PDB entry 9NEB | electron microscopy, 2.80 A resolution | chains A and C

[Chain A]
Name: DNA primase
Notes: EC 2.7.7.-
UniProt: P10236 (PRIM_HHV11); the construct has insertions or renumbered stretches relative to UniProt, so the offset changes along the chain: 1-794 = UniProt 1-794; 796-798 = UniProt 795-797; 812-1058 = UniProt 812-1058
Sequence (1058 residues; each row starts with the number of its first residue; note: 14 numbers in that range are skipped by the numbering (no residue carries them; nothing is unmodelled there); a row labelled like 798A-798N holds insertion residues (798A, then the next letters in order)):
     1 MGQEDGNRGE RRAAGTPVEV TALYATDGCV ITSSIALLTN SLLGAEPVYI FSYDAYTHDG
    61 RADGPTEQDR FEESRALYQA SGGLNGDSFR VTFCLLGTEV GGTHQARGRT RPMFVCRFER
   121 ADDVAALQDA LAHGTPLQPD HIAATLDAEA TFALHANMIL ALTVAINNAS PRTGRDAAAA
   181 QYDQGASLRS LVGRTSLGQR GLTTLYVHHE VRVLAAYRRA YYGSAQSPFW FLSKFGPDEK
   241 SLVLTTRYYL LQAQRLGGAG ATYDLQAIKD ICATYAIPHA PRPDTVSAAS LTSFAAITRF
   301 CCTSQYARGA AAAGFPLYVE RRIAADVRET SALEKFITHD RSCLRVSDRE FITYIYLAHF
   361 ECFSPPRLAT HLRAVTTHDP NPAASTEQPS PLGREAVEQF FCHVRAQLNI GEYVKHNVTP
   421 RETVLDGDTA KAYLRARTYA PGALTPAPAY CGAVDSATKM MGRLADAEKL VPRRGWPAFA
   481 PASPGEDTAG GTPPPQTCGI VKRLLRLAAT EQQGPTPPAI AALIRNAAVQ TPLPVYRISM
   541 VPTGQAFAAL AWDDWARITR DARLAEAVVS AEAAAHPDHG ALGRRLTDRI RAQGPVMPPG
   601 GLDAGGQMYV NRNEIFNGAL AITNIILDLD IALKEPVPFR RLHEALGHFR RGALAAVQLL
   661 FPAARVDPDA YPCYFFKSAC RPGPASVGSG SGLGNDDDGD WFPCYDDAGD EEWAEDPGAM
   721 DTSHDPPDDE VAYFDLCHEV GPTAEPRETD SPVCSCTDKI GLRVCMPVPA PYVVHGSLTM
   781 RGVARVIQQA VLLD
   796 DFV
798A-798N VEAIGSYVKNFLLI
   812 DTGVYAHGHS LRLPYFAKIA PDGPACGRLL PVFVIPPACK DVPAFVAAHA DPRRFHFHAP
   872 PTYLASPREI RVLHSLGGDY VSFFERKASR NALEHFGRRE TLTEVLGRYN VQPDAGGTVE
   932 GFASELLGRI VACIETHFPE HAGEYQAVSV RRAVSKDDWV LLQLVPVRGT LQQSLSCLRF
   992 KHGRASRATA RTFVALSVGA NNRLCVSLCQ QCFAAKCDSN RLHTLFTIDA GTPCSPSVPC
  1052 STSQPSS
Unresolved in the structure: 1-408, 474-503, 522, 541-543, 566-576, 591-601, 632-636, 679-759, 798A-798N, 830-837, 852, 874-878, 891-1058
Construct notes: conflict Val471 (Leu in P10236), Pro472 (Val in P10236), Arg473 (Pro in P10236), Asp796 (Arg795 in P10236), Phe797 (Asp796 in P10236), Val798 (Phe797 in P10236)
Swiss-Prot annotation at these positions:
  - zinc finger: Cys988 to Cys1028 (CHC2-type)
  - site (Essential for primase activity): Asp628, Asp630

[Chain C]
Name: DNA helicase/primase complex-associated protein
UniProt: P10192 (HEPA_HHV11); residue numbers follow UniProt; this construct covers 1-750
Sequence (750 residues; each row starts with the number of its first residue):
     1 MDTADIVWVE ESVSAITLYA VWLPPRAREY FHALVYFVCR NAAGEGRARF AEVSVTATEL
    61 RDFYGSADVS VQAVVAAARA ATTPAASPLE PLENPTLWRA LYACVLAALE RQTGPVALFA
   121 PLRIGSDPRT GLVVKVERAS WGPPAAPRAA LLVAEANIDI DPMALAARVA EHPDARLAWA
   181 RLAAIRDTPQ CASAASLTVN ITTGTALFAR EYQTLAFPPI KKEGAFGDLV EVCEVGLRPR
   241 GHPQRVTARV LLPRDYDYFV SAGEKFSAPA LVALFRQWHT TVHAAPGALA PVFAFLGPEF
   301 EVRGGPVPYF AVLGFPGWPT FTVPATAESA RDLVRGAAAA YAALLGAWPA VGARVVLPPR
   361 AWPGVASAAA GCLLPAVREA VARWHPATKI IQLLDPPAAV GPVWTARFCF PGLRAQLLAA
   421 LADLGGSGLA DPHGRTGLAR LDALVVAAPS EPWAGAVLER LVPDTCNACP ALRQLLGGVM
   481 AAVCLQIEET ASSVKFAVCG GDGGAFWGVF NVDPQDADAA SGVIEDARRA IETAVGAVLR
   541 ANAVRLRHPL CLALEGVYTH AVAWSQAGVW FWNSRDNTDH LGGFPLRGPA YTTAAGVVRD
   601 TLRRVLGLTT ACVPEEDALT ARGLMEDACD RLILDAFNKR LDAEYWSVRV SPFEASDPLP
   661 PTAFRGGALL DAEHYWRRVV RVCPGGGESV GVPVDLYPRP LVLPPVDCAH HLREILREIE
   721 LVFTGVLAGV WGEGGKFVYP FDDKMSFLFA
Unresolved in the structure: 1-4, 70-72, 324-332, 429-433, 610-616, 684-688

[How chain A and chain C interact]
Residue-residue contacts (27):
  Arg421(A) - Asp743(C)  salt bridge
  Thr423(A) - Met745(C)
  Thr423(A) - Phe747(C)
  Leu425(A) - Phe747(C)  hydrophobic
  Leu425(A) - Leu748(C)  hydrophobic
  Thr429(A) - Asn638(C)
  Ala432(A) - Arg640(C)
  Tyr433(A) - Phe637(C)  hydrophobic
  Tyr433(A) - Phe747(C)
  Tyr433(A) - Leu748(C)  hydrophobic
  Ala436(A) - Arg640(C)
  Arg437(A) - Phe637(C)
  Arg437(A) - Leu748(C)  hydrogen bond (side chain-backbone)
  Arg437(A) - Phe749(C)
  Val471(A) - Val702(C)
  Pro472(A) - Thr662(C)
  Arg473(A) - Pro698(C)
  Arg473(A) - Arg699(C)
  Arg473(A) - Pro700(C)  hydrogen bond (side chain-backbone)
  Arg473(A) - Val702(C)  hydrogen bond (backbone-backbone)
  Gln512(A) - Leu703(C)  hydrogen bond (side chain-backbone)
  Gln513(A) - Leu641(C)
  His775(A) - Phe747(C)
  His775(A) - Ala750(C)
  Val883(A) - Phe747(C)  hydrophobic
  His885(A) - Lys744(C)
  His885(A) - Phe747(C)
Interface residues without a listed pair, chain A (17 interface residues in all): Glu511
Interface residues without a listed pair, chain C (20 interface residues in all): Leu634, Leu701, Pro705

[In short]
17 residues of chain A and 20 residues of chain C are in contact; the contacts include 4 hydrogen bonds and 1
salt bridge. Among the polar pairs are Arg421(A)-Asp743(C), Arg437(A)-Leu748(C) and Arg473(A)-Pro700(C).
Here chain A is DNA primase and chain C is DNA helicase/primase complex-associated protein. Entry 9NEB (The
rigid portion of Cryo-EM structure of Herpesvirus Helicase-Primase complex with Pritelivir) was determined by
electron microscopy.
